PDB entry 5LA1 | X-ray diffraction, 1.90 A resolution | chain A

[Chain A]
Name: Carbohydrate binding family 6
Source organism: Ruminiclostridium thermocellum JW20
Reference sequence: A0A0J9WZQ7 (A0A0J9WZQ7_CLOTM); residue numbers follow UniProt; this construct covers 37-516
Amino-acid sequence (491 residues; row label = number of the first residue in the row):
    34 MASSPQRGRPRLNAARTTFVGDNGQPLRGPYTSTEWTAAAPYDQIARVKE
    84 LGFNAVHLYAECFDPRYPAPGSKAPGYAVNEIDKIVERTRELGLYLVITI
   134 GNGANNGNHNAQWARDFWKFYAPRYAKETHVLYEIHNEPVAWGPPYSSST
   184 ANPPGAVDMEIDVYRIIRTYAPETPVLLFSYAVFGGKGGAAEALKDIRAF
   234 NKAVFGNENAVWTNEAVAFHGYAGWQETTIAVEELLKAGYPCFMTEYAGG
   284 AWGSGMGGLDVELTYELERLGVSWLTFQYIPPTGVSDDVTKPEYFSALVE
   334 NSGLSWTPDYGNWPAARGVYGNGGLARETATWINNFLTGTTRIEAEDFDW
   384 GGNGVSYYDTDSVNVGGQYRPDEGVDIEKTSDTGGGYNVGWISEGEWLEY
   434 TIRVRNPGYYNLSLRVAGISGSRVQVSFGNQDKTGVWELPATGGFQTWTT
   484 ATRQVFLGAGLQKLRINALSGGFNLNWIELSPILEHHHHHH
Not modelled in the structure: 34, 283-290, 517-524
Sequence notes: initiating methionine (34); expression tag (35-36, 517-524)
Metal / ion sites: Ca2+ site 1: E377, E379, Y420, N509; Ca2+ site 2: D392, D409, W424, E429; Ca2+ site 3: D392, D394, V396, G407, D409
Small-molecule neighbours:
  - tris-hydroxymethyl-methyl-ammonium (144), molecule 1: D116, V119, R123, R157, Y158, E161
  - tris-hydroxymethyl-methyl-ammonium (144), molecule 2: Y298, G336, L337, S338, R350, G351, V352, G357, L358, A359, T434
  - tris-hydroxymethyl-methyl-ammonium (144), molecule 3: S338, W339, T340, A348, A349, R350, W383
  - beta-D-xylopyranose (XYP), molecule 1: S66, E68, W69, Y92, G134, N135, G136, N139, N170, E279, F310, V318
  - beta-D-xylopyranose (XYP), molecule 2: E411, G423, W424, F478, N507
Reported in the primary citation:
  - binding site for beta-D-xylopyranose: E68, Y92, N135, G136, N139
  - mutagenesis - E68A, Y92A, N139A: abolished catalytic activity
  - mutagenesis - N135A: unchanged catalytic activity
  - specificity-determining residues: E68, Y92, N139 (by similarity / conservation)

[Summary]
Bound to chain A: beta-D-xylopyranose and 3 copies of tris-hydroxymethyl-methyl-ammonium. E377, E379, Y420 and
N509 coordinate Ca2+ site 1. D392, D409, W424 and E429 form the Ca2+ site 2. From the paper: a binding site
for beta-D-xylopyranose at E68, Y92 and N135 among others; E68A, Y92A and N139A abolish catalytic activity.
Chain A is Carbohydrate binding family 6 (Ruminiclostridium thermocellum JW20); the structure, The mechanism
by which arabinoxylanases can recognise highly decorated xylans, was determined by X-ray diffraction together
with 5LA0, 5LA2 and 5G56 from the same study.
